Entry 8XJV (electron microscopy, 3.60 A resolution); this record covers chains Av and Ai of the 110 polymer chains in the assembly.

== Chain Av ==
Molecule: 2124-nt DNA strand
Source organism: synthetic construct
Sequence (2124 nucleotides; each row starts with the number of its first residue; numbers below 1 keep their minus sign (DG-8 is residue -8)):
    -8 GGGTCCGGCACTGGAACAGGATGTATATATGTGACACGTGCCTGGAGACT
    42 AGGGAGTAATCCCCTTGGCGGTTAAAACGCGGGGGACAGCGCGTACGTGC
    92 GTTTAAGCGGTGCTAGAGCTGTCTACGACCAATTGAGCGGCCTCGGCACC
   142 GGGATTCTCCAGGGGATCCGGATGCTCGGGTCCGGCACTGGAACAGGATG
   192 TATATATGTGACACGTGCCTGGAGACTAGGGAGTAATCCCCTTGGCGGTT
   242 AAAACGCGGGGGACAGCGCGTACGTGCGTTTAAGCGGTGCTAGAGCTGTC
   292 TACGACCAATTGAGCGGCCTCGGCACCGGGATTCTCCAGGGGATCCGGAT
   342 GCTCGGGTCCGGCACTGGAACAGGATGTATATATGTGACACGTGCCTGGA
   392 GACTAGGGAGTAATCCCCTTGGCGGTTAAAACGCGGGGGACAGCGCGTAC
   442 GTGCGTTTAAGCGGTGCTAGAGCTGTCTACGACCAATTGAGCGGCCTCGG
   492 CACCGGGATTCTCCAGGGGATCCGGATGCTCGGGTCCGGCACTGGAACAG
   542 GATGTATATATGTGACACGTGCCTGGAGACTAGGGAGTAATCCCCTTGGC
   592 GGTTAAAACGCGGGGGACAGCGCGTACGTGCGTTTAAGCGGTGCTAGAGC
   642 TGTCTACGACCAATTGAGCGGCCTCGGCACCGGGATTCTCCAGGGGATCC
   692 GGATGCTCGGGTCCGGCACTGGAACAGGATGTATATATGTGACACGTGCC
   742 TGGAGACTAGGGAGTAATCCCCTTGGCGGTTAAAACGCGGGGGACAGCGC
   792 GTACGTGCGTTTAAGCGGTGCTAGAGCTGTCTACGACCAATTGAGCGGCC
   842 TCGGCACCGGGATTCTCCAGGGGATCCGGATGCTCGGGTCCGGCACTGGA
   892 ACAGGATGTATATATGTGACACGTGCCTGGAGACTAGGGAGTAATCCCCT
   942 TGGCGGTTAAAACGCGGGGGACAGCGCGTACGTGCGTTTAAGCGGTGCTA
   992 GAGCTGTCTACGACCAATTGAGCGGCCTCGGCACCGGGATTCTCCAGGGG
  1042 ATCCGGATGCTCGGGTCCGGCACTGGAACAGGATGTATATATGTGACACG
  1092 TGCCTGGAGACTAGGGAGTAATCCCCTTGGCGGTTAAAACGCGGGGGACA
  1142 GCGCGTACGTGCGTTTAAGCGGTGCTAGAGCTGTCTACGACCAATTGAGC
  1192 GGCCTCGGCACCGGGATTCTCCAGGGGATCCGGATGCTCGGGTCCGGCAC
  1242 TGGAACAGGATGTATATATGTGACACGTGCCTGGAGACTAGGGAGTAATC
  1292 CCCTTGGCGGTTAAAACGCGGGGGACAGCGCGTACGTGCGTTTAAGCGGT
  1342 GCTAGAGCTGTCTACGACCAATTGAGCGGCCTCGGCACCGGGATTCTCCA
  1392 GGGGATCCGGATGCTCGGGTCCGGCACTGGAACAGGATGTATATATGTGA
  1442 CACGTGCCTGGAGACTAGGGAGTAATCCCCTTGGCGGTTAAAACGCGGGG
  1492 GACAGCGCGTACGTGCGTTTAAGCGGTGCTAGAGCTGTCTACGACCAATT
  1542 GAGCGGCCTCGGCACCGGGATTCTCCAGGGGATCCGGATGCTCGGGTCCG
  1592 GCACTGGAACAGGATGTATATATGTGACACGTGCCTGGAGACTAGGGAGT
  1642 AATCCCCTTGGCGGTTAAAACGCGGGGGACAGCGCGTACGTGCGTTTAAG
  1692 CGGTGCTAGAGCTGTCTACGACCAATTGAGCGGCCTCGGCACCGGGATTC
  1742 TCCAGGGGATCCGGATGCTCGGGTCCGGCACTGGAACAGGATGTATATAT
  1792 GTGACACGTGCCTGGAGACTAGGGAGTAATCCCCTTGGCGGTTAAAACGC
  1842 GGGGGACAGCGCGTACGTGCGTTTAAGCGGTGCTAGAGCTGTCTACGACC
  1892 AATTGAGCGGCCTCGGCACCGGGATTCTCCAGGGGATCCGGATGCTCGGG
  1942 TCCGGCACTGGAACAGGATGTATATATGTGACACGTGCCTGGAGACTAGG
  1992 GAGTAATCCCCTTGGCGGTTAAAACGCGGGGGACAGCGCGTACGTGCGTT
  2042 TAAGCGGTGCTAGAGCTGTCTACGACCAATTGAGCGGCCTCGGCACCGGG
  2092 ATTCTCCAGGGGATCCGGATGCTC
Not modelled in the structure: -8 to 0, 2099-2101

== Chain Ai ==
Name: Histone H5
Source organism: Gallus gallus
UniProt: P02259 (H5_CHICK); residues 0-189 here correspond to UniProt positions 1-190 (UniProt number = residue number + 1)
Sequence (196 residues; row label = number of the first residue in the row; numbering starts at 0):
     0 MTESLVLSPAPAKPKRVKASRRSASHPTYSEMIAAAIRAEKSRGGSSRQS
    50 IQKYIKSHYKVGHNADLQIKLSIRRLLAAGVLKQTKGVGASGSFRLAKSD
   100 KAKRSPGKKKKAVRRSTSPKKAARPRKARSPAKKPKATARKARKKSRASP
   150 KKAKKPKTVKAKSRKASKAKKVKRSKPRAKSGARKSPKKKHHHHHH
Not modelled in the structure: 170-195
Differences from the reference sequence: expression tag (190-195)
UniProt features mapped onto this chain:
  - modified residue (Phosphoserine): Ser22, Ser29, Ser145, Ser166
From the paper describing this entry:
  - binding site for the 2124-nt DNA strand: Lys69, Gln83, Lys85, Val87

== Chain Av / chain Ai interface ==
Pairs across the interface - 36 pairs, chain Av then chain Ai:
  DG1060(Av) with Lys151(Ai), salt bridge to the phosphate; Ser166(Ai), hydrogen bond to the phosphate
  DG1061(Av) with Lys151(Ai), salt bridge to the phosphate
  DA1148(Av) with Lys100(Ai), base contact
  DC1149(Av) with Lys100(Ai), base contact; Arg103(Ai), hydrogen bond to the phosphate
  DG1150(Av) with Arg103(Ai), salt bridge to the phosphate; Ser104(Ai), hydrogen bond to the phosphate
  DC1412(Av) with Arg125(Ai), sugar contact
  DC1413(Av) with Arg125(Ai), phosphate contact
  DG1415(Av) with Val158(Ai), phosphate contact; Lys159(Ai), salt bridge to the phosphate
  DC1416(Av) with Val158(Ai), phosphate contact
  DA1423(Av) with Lys107(Ai), hydrogen bond to the phosphate
  DC1424(Av) with Lys107(Ai), hydrogen bond to the sugar
  DA1425(Av) with Pro105(Ai), phosphate contact
  DG1498(Av) with Leu76(Ai), phosphate contact; Ala77(Ai), phosphate contact
  DC1499(Av) with Ile72(Ai), phosphate contact; Arg73(Ai), phosphate contact; Arg74(Ai), hydrogen bond to the phosphate; Leu75(Ai), hydrogen bond to the phosphate; Leu76(Ai), hydrogen bond to the phosphate
  DG1500(Av) with Lys69(Ai), phosphate contact; Ile72(Ai), phosphate contact; Arg73(Ai), hydrogen bond to the phosphate; Phe93(Ai), phosphate contact
  DT1501(Av) with Lys69(Ai), salt bridge to the phosphate
  DG1578(Av) with Gly61(Ai), sugar contact; Asn63(Ai), phosphate contact
  DA1579(Av) with Pro10(Ai), phosphate contact; Lys14(Ai), sugar contact; Gly61(Ai), phosphate contact; His62(Ai), hydrogen bond to the phosphate
  DT1580(Av) with Pro13(Ai), phosphate contact; Lys14(Ai), phosphate contact
Also at the interface, not in a pair above, chain Av (22 interface residues in all): DT1147, DT1151, DG1414
Also at the interface, not in a pair above, chain Ai (35 interface residues in all): Arg42, Gln83, Ser98, Asp99, Lys102, Gly106, Lys126, Pro149, Thr157, Arg163, Lys164

== Summary ==
The interface between chain Av and chain Ai involves 22 residues on one side and 35 on the other; the contacts
include 10 hydrogen bonds and 5 salt bridges. Among the polar pairs are DC1424(Av)-Lys107(Ai),
DG1060(Av)-Ser166(Ai) and DC1149(Av)-Arg103(Ai). The paper reports a binding site for the 2124-nt DNA strand
at Lys69(Ai), Gln83(Ai) and Lys85(Ai) among others.
Chain Av is a 2124-nt DNA strand (synthetic construct) and chain Ai is Histone H5 (Gallus gallus); the
structure, Structural basis for the linker histone H5-nucleosome binding and chromatin compaction, was
determined by electron microscopy.
